Entry 7ZM7 (electron microscopy, 2.77 A resolution); this record covers chains 1 and 3 of the 43 polymer chains in the assembly.

Chain 1:
Name: NADH-ubiquinone oxidoreductase chain 1
Organism: Chaetomium thermophilum var. thermophilum DSM 1495
Notes: EC 7.1.1.2
UniProtKB: G1DJA6 (G1DJA6_CHATD); residues 1-378 here = UniProt positions 1-378
Chain sequence (378 residues; numbered 1 to 378; the number before each row is that of its first residue):
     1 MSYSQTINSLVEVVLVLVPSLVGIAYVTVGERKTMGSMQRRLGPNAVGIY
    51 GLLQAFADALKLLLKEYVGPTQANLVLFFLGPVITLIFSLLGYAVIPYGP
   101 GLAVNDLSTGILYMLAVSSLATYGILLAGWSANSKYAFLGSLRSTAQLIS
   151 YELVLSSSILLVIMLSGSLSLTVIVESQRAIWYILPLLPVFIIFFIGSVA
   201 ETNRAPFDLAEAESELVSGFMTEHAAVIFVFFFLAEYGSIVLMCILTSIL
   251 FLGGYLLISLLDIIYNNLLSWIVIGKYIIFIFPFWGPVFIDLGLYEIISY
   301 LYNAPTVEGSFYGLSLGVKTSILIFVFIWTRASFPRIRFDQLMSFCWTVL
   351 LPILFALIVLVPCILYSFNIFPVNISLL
Residues lining bound ligands:
  - 1,2-Distearoyl-sn-glycerophosphoethanolamine (3PE): Pro189, Ile192, Ile193, Ile196, Phe207, Val326, Thr330, Phe334, Ile337, Gln341, Phe345, Val349, Leu350
  - 1,2-diacyl-sn-glycero-3-phosphocholine (PC1): Tyr26, Ala46, Val47, Gly48, Ile49, Leu52, Leu53
Reported in the primary citation:
  - binding site for dodecyl-beta-D-maltoside: Glu211, Glu236
  - conformationally variable residues (loop rearrangement): Phe220

Chain 3:
Name: NADH-ubiquinone oxidoreductase chain 3
Organism: Chaetomium thermophilum var. thermophilum DSM 1495
Notes: EC 7.1.1.2
UniProtKB: G1DJ99 (G1DJ99_CHATD); residue numbers follow UniProt; this construct covers 1-146
Chain sequence (146 residues; each row starts with the number of its first residue):
     1 MSAMSIYIIFVSIIAILFLAIDLIFAPHNPYKEKLSAFECGFHSFSQSRS
    51 PFNISFFIYGLVFLLLDLEILLLYPFAVSEYVNSAYGLAAALIFIGIITI
   101 GFVYELGHDALKVHSRQNISTKDLKSSVVISYLGNINNDSVNLHIK
Disordered / not traced: 34-46, 117-123, 137-146

Interface between chain 1 and chain 3:
Pairs across the interface - 94 pairs, chain 1 then chain 3:
  Gln5(1) with Met1(3)
  Thr6(1) with Met1(3), hydrogen bond (side chain-backbone); Ile6(3)
  Ser9(1) with Met1(3), hydrogen bond (side chain-backbone); Ser2(3); Ala3(3); Ile6(3)
  Leu10(1) with Ile6(3), hydrophobic
  Val13(1) with Ala3(3); Tyr7(3), hydrophobic; Phe10(3), hydrophobic
  Val14(1) with Phe10(3), hydrophobic
  Leu17(1) with Tyr7(3), hydrophobic; Phe10(3), hydrophobic; Val11(3), hydrophobic
  Leu63(1) with Phe18(3); Ile21(3), hydrophobic; Asp22(3); Ala26(3)
  Leu64(1) with Phe25(3), hydrophobic; Ala26(3); Pro27(3)
  Lys65(1) with Ala26(3)
  Glu66(1) with Pro27(3); Asn29(3)
  Tyr67(1) with Asp22(3); Leu23(3); His28(3), hydrogen bond
  Phe79(1) with Leu19(3), hydrophobic; Leu23(3), hydrophobic
  Val83(1) with Ala15(3), hydrophobic; Leu19(3), hydrophobic
  Ile87(1) with Val11(3), hydrophobic
  Leu90(1) with Tyr7(3), hydrogen bond (backbone-side chain); Val11(3), hydrophobic
  Leu91(1) with Ile8(3), hydrophobic
  Tyr93(1) with Tyr7(3)
  Ala94(1) with Met4(3), hydrophobic; Tyr7(3), hydrophobic
  Val104(1) with Ala3(3)
  Tyr113(1) with Met4(3)
  Leu115(1) with Tyr74(3)
  Lys135(1) with Ser50(3)
  Leu139(1) with Phe56(3)
  Leu142(1) with Phe56(3), hydrophobic
  Arg143(1) with Phe56(3)
  Ala146(1) with Tyr59(3), hydrophobic
  Ile149(1) with Tyr59(3); Phe63(3)
  Leu153(1) with Phe63(3), hydrophobic; Asp67(3)
  Ser156(1) with Tyr74(3), hydrogen bond (backbone-side chain)
  Ser157(1) with Ile70(3)
  Ile159(1) with Tyr74(3)
  Leu160(1) with Leu73(3); Tyr74(3), hydrophobic
  Ile163(1) with Ala77(3); Val78(3), hydrophobic
  Met164(1) with Ala77(3), hydrophobic; Glu80(3)
  Gly167(1) with Ala77(3); Val78(3)
  Leu169(1) with Val78(3), hydrophobic
  Phe231(1) with Ala15(3); Phe18(3), hydrophobic; Leu19(3), hydrophobic
  Phe339(1) with Tyr59(3), hydrophobic
  Asp340(1) with Val113(3)
  Met343(1) with Tyr59(3), hydrophobic; Val113(3), hydrophobic
  Ser344(1) with Val113(3)
  Trp347(1) with Val62(3), hydrophobic; Phe102(3); Leu106(3)
  Thr348(1) with Leu106(3); His114(3)
  Pro352(1) with Phe102(3), hydrophobic
  Phe355(1) with Leu66(3), hydrophobic; Ile70(3), hydrophobic
  Ile358(1) with Ile95(3), hydrophobic
  Val359(1) with Ile95(3), hydrophobic
  Pro362(1) with Leu88(3), hydrophobic
  Cys363(1) with Leu92(3), hydrophobic
  Tyr366(1) with Ala85(3), hydrophobic; Leu88(3), hydrophobic
  Phe371(1) with Glu80(3); Tyr81(3)
  Pro372(1) with Tyr81(3)
  Val373(1) with Tyr81(3), hydrophobic
  Asn374(1) with Ala77(3); Val78(3); Ser79(3); Glu80(3), hydrogen bond (side chain-backbone); Tyr81(3), hydrogen bond (side chain-backbone)
Other interface residues (no listed pair), chain 1 (62 interface residues in all): Leu21, Asn105, Leu112, Ser168, Leu234, Leu351, Leu365
Other interface residues (no listed pair), chain 3 (50 interface residues in all): Ser12, Ile14, Gly60, Phe76, Ser84, Leu111, Arg116

Overview:
62 residues of chain 1 face 50 of chain 3 across their interface, with 7 hydrogen bonds. Polar pairs include
Thr6(1)-Met1(3), Ser9(1)-Met1(3) and Tyr67(1)-His28(3). Ligands of chain 1:
1,2-diacyl-sn-glycero-3-phosphocholine and 1,2-Distearoyl-sn-glycerophosphoethanolamine. From the paper: a
binding site for dodecyl-beta-D-maltoside at Glu211(1) and Glu236(1); conformational variability at Phe220(1).
Chain 1 is NADH-ubiquinone oxidoreductase chain 1 and chain 3 is NADH-ubiquinone oxidoreductase chain 3, both
from Chaetomium thermophilum var. thermophilum DSM 1495; the structure, CryoEM structure of mitochondrial
complex I from Chaetomium thermophilum (inhibited by DDM), was determined by electron microscopy (same
publication as 7ZM8, 7ZMB, 7ZME, 7ZMG and 7ZMH).
